5HXW - chain A; structure by X-ray diffraction, 2.63 A resolution.

[Chain A]
Molecule: L-amino acid deaminase
From: Proteus vulgaris
Notes: EC 1.4.3.2
UniProtKB: Q9LCB2 (Q9LCB2_PROVU); residues 30-471 here = UniProt positions 30-471
Amino-acid sequence (454 residues; each row starts with the number of its first residue):
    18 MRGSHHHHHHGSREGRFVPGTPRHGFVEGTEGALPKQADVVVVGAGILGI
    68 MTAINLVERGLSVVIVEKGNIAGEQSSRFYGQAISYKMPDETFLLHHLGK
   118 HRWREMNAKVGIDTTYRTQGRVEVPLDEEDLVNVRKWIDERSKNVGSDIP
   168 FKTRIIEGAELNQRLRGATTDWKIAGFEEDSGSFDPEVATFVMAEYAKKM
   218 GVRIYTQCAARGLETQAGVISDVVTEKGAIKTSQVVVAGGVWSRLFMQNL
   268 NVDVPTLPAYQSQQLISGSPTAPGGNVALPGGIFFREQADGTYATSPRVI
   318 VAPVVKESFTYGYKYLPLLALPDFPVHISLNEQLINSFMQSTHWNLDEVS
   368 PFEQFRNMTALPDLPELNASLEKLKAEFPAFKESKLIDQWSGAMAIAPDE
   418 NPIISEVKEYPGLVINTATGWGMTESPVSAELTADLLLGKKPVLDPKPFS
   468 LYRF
Disordered / not traced: 18-38
Construct notes: expression tag (18-29)
Small-molecule neighbours:
  - cetyl-trimethyl-ammonium (16A), molecule 1: Leu274, Pro275, Ala276, Gln278, Ile317, Ala319, Gly329, Tyr332, Leu333, Phe341, Val343, Ile345, Met411, Ile413, Glu417, Gly437, Trp438
  - cetyl-trimethyl-ammonium (16A), molecule 2: Leu347, Asn348, Glu349, Leu351, Ile352, Phe355
  - cetyl-trimethyl-ammonium (16A), molecule 3: Ile352, Phe355, Met356, Gln357, Ser358
  - FAD (flavin-adenine dinucleotide): Val60, Gly61, Ala62, Gly63, Ile64, Leu65, Gly66, Val83, Glu84, Lys85, Gly86, Gly90, Glu91, Gln92, Ser93, Arg95, Phe96, Tyr97, Gly98, Gln99, Phe201, Cys225, Ala226, Ala227, Ala255, Gly256, Gly257, Trp259, Phe263, Gln278, Gln280, Phe369, Gly409, Ala410, Met411, Asn433, Thr434, Thr436, Gly437, Trp438, Gly439, Met440, Thr441

[Summary]
Bound to chain A: flavin-adenine dinucleotide and 3 copies of cetyl-trimethyl-ammonium.
Chain A is L-amino acid deaminase (Proteus vulgaris); the structure, L-amino acid deaminase from Proteus
vulgaris, was determined by X-ray diffraction (same publication as 5I39).
